7E39 - chains A and C of the 3 polymer chains in the assembly; structure by electron microscopy, 3.70 A resolution.

Chain A:
Name: Spike protein S1
Source organism: Severe acute respiratory syndrome coronavirus 2
UniProt: P0DTC2 (SPIKE_SARS2); numbering as in UniProt (aligned over 333-526)
Chain sequence (194 residues; numbered 333 to 526; the number before each row is that of its first residue):
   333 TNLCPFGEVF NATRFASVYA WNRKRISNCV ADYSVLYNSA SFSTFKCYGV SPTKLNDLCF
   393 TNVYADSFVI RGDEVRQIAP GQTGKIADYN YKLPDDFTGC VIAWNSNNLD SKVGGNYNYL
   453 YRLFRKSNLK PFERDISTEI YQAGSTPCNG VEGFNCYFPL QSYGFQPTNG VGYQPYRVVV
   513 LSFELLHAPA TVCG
Disulfides: Cys-336/Cys-361, Cys-379/Cys-432, Cys-391/Cys-525, Cys-480/Cys-488
Covalent attachments: N-acetylglucosamine (NAG) linked to Asn-343
Curated features (UniProtKB/Swiss-Prot):
  - region: Arg-403 to Asp-405 (Integrin-binding motif), Asn-448 to Phe-456 (Immunodominant HLA epitope recognized by the CD8+)
  - glycosylation: Asn-343 (N-linked (GlcNAc...) (complex) asparagine)
  - natural variant: Gly-339 (G339D: In strain: Omicron/BA.1, Omicron/BA.2 and 4 more; G339H: In strain: Omicron/BA.2.75, Omicron/XBB.1.5 and 1 more), Arg-346 (R346K: In strain: Mu/B.1.621; R346T: In strain: Omicron/BQ.1.1, Omicron/XBB.1.5 and 1 more), Leu-368 (L368I: In strain: Omicron/XBB.1.5, Omicron/EG.5.1), Ser-371 (S371F: In strain: Omicron/BA.2, Omicron/BA.2.12.1 and 6 more; S371L: In strain: Omicron/BA.1), Ser-373 (S373P: In strain: Omicron/BA.1, Omicron/BA.2 and 7 more), Ser-375 (S375F: In strain: Omicron/BA.1, Omicron/BA.2 and 7 more), Thr-376 (T376A: In strain: Omicron/BA.2, Omicron/BA.2.12.1 and 5 more), Asp-405 (D405N: In strain: Omicron/BA.2, Omicron/BA.2.12.1 and 6 more), Arg-408 (R408S: In strain: Omicron/BA.2, Omicron/BA.2.12.1 and 6 more), Lys-417 (K417N: In strain: Beta/B.1.351, Omicron/BA.1 and 8 more; K417T: In strain: Gamma/P.1), Asn-440 (N440K: In strain: Omicron/BA.1, Omicron/BA.2 and 7 more), Lys-444 (K444T: In strain: Omicron/BQ.1.1), 16 further natural variant entries in UniProt
  - mutagenesis: Asn-343 (N343Q: Reduced viral infectivity), Leu-452 (L452R: Increased resistance to neutralizing antibodies. Decreases HLA binding to NF9 epitope. Increased binding affinity to human ACE2), Tyr-453 (Y453F: Decreased HLA binding to NF9 epitope. Increased binding affinity to human ACE2), Ala-475 (A475V: Increased resistance to neutralizing antibodies), Val-483 (V483A: Increased resistance to neutralizing antibodies), Glu-484 (E484D: Increased replication in human TMEM106B overexpressing cells), Phe-490 (F490L: Increased resistance to neutralizing antibodies and human covalescent sera neutralization), Gln-493 (Q493N: Reduced host ACE2-binding affinity in vitro; Q493Y: Reduced host ACE2-binding affinity in vitro), Asn-501 (N501T: Reduced host ACE2-binding affinity in vitro; N501Y: Increased binding affinity to human ACE2), His-519 (H519P: Increased resistance to human covalescent sera neutralization)

Chain C:
Name: Heavy Chain of Ab4
Source organism: Homo sapiens
Chain sequence (448 residues; numbered 1 to 448; the number before each row is that of its first residue):
     1 QVQLVESGGG VVQPGRSLRL SCAASGFIFS SYGMHWVRQA PGKGLEWVAV IWFDGSNKYY
    61 ADSVKGRFTI SRDNSKNTLY LQMNSLRAED TAVYYCARET VSYGMDVWGQ GTTVTVSSAS
   121 TKGPSVFPLA PSSKSTSGGT AALGCLVKDY FPEPVTVSWN SGALTSGVHT FPAVLQSSGL
   181 YSLSSVVTVP SSSLGTQTYI CNVNHKPSNT KVDKKVEPKS CDKTHTCPPC PAPEAAGGPS
   241 VFLFPPKPKD TLMISRTPEV TCVVVDVSHE DPEVKFNWYV DGVEVHNAKT KPREEQYNST
   301 YRVVSVLTVL HQDWLNGKEY KCKVSNKALP APIEKTISKA KGQPREPQVY TLPPSREEMT
   361 KNQVSLTCLV KGFYPSDIAV EWESNGQPEN NYKTTPPVLD SDGSFFLYSK LTVDKSRWQQ
   421 GNVFSCSVMH EALHNHYTQK SLSLSPGK
Unresolved in the structure: 86-88, 118-448

Chain A / chain C interface:
Residue-residue contacts (19; chain A residue first):
  Gly-476(A) with Trp-52(C)
  Ser-477(A) with Gly-33(C); Trp-52(C); Phe-53(C); Glu-99(C), hydrogen bond
  Thr-478(A) with Tyr-32(C); Gly-33(C); Glu-99(C)
  Pro-479(A) with Ser-31(C); Phe-53(C)
  Cys-480(A) with Val-101(C), hydrophobic
  Val-483(A) with Val-101(C)
  Gly-485(A) with Val-101(C)
  Phe-486(A) with Glu-99(C); Thr-100(C); Val-101(C), hydrogen bond (backbone-backbone); Gly-104(C)
  Asn-487(A) with Glu-99(C), hydrogen bond
  Cys-488(A) with Val-101(C), hydrophobic
Also at the interface, not in a pair above, chain A (11 interface residues in all): Gln-474
Also at the interface, not in a pair above, chain C (11 interface residues in all): His-35, Ile-51
The authors on this interface:
  - epitope / paratope residues, chain A: Gly-476(A)

In short:
The chain A/chain C interface involves 11 residues from each chain; the contacts include 3 hydrogen bonds.
Polar contacts include Ser-477(A)/Glu-99(C), Asn-487(A)/Glu-99(C) and Phe-486(A)/Val-101(C).
N-acetylglucosamine is covalently linked to Asn-343(A). UniProt lists 10 mutagenesis sites on chain A. From
the paper: the epitope/paratope residue Gly-476(A).
Chain A is Spike protein S1 (Severe acute respiratory syndrome coronavirus 2) and chain C is Heavy Chain of
Ab4 (Homo sapiens); the structure, SARS-CoV-2 spike in complex with the Ab4 neutralizing antibody (State 3),
was determined by electron microscopy.
